Entry 3SWS (X-ray diffraction, 1.86 A resolution); this record covers chains A and D of the 6 polymer chains in the assembly.

# Chain A
Protein: Methylamine utilization protein MauG
Source organism: Paracoccus denitrificans
Notes: EC 1.-.-.-
UniProt: Q51658 (MAUG_PARDP); residues 1-367 here correspond to UniProt positions 21-387 (UniProt number = residue number + 20)
Amino-acid sequence (373 residues; numbered 1 to 373; the number before each row is that of its first residue):
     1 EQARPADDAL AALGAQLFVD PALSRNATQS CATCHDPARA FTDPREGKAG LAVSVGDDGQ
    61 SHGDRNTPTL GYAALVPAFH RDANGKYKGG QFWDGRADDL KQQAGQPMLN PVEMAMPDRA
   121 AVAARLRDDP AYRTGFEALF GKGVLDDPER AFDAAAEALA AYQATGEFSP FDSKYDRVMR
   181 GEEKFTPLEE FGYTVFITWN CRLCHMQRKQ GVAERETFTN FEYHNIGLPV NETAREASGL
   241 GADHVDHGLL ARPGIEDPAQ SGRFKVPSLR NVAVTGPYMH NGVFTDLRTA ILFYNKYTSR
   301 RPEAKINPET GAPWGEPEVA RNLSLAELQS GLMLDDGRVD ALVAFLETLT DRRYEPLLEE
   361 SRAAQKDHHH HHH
Unresolved in the structure: 1-5, 360-373
Sequence notes: expression tag (368-373)
Bound ions: heme c Fe site 1 near His-35 (its only coordinating residue here); Ca2+: Asn-66, Thr-275, Pro-277; heme c Fe site 2: His-205, Tyr-294; Na+ site 1: Asn-231, Thr-233; Na+ site 2: Leu-250, Arg-252, Ile-255
Residues lining bound ligands:
  - heme c (HEC), molecule 1: Gln-29, Ser-30, Cys-31, Cys-34, His-35, Arg-45, Ser-54, Val-55, Gly-56, Arg-65, Asn-66, Thr-67, Pro-68, Thr-69, Leu-70, Gln-91, Phe-92, Trp-93, Arg-96, Leu-100, Gln-103, Ala-104, Pro-107, Met-108, Glu-113, Met-114, Leu-159, Gln-163, Lys-265
  - heme c (HEC), molecule 2: Trp-93, Asn-200, Cys-201, Cys-204, His-205, His-224, Ile-226, Leu-228, Phe-264, Lys-265, Val-266, Pro-267, Leu-269, Val-272, Tyr-278, Met-279, His-280, Leu-287, Ala-290, Ile-291, Tyr-294, Ser-324, Glu-327, Leu-328, Leu-334, Leu-342, Leu-346
Swiss-Prot annotation at these positions:
  - binding site (heme c): Cys-31, Cys-34, His-35, Cys-201, Cys-204, His-205, His-280

# Chain D
Protein: Methylamine dehydrogenase heavy chain
Source organism: Paracoccus denitrificans
Notes: EC 1.4.99.3
UniProt: A1BB97 (A1BB97_PARDP); residues 1-386 here correspond to UniProt positions 32-417 (UniProt number = residue number + 31)
Amino-acid sequence (386 residues; row label = number of the first residue in the row):
     1 QDAPEAETQA QETQGQAAAR AAAADLAAGQ DDEPRILEAP APDARRVYVN DPAHFAAVTQ
    61 QFVIDGEAGR VIGMIDGGFL PNPVVADDGS FIAHASTVFS RIARGERTDY VEVFDPVTLL
   121 PTADIELPDA PRFLVGTYPW MTSLTPDGKT LLFYQFSPAP AVGVVDLEGK AFKRMLDVPD
   181 CYHIFPTAPD TFFMHCRDGS LAKVAFGTEG TPEITHTEVF HPEDEFLINH PAYSQKAGRL
   241 VWPTYTGKIH QIDLSSGDAK FLPAVEALTE AERADGWRPG GWQQVAYHRA LDRIYLLVDQ
   301 RDEWRHKTAS RFVVVLDAKT GERLAKFEMG HEIDSINVSQ DEKPLLYALS TGDKTLYIHD
   361 AESGEELRSV NQLGHGPQVI TTADMG
Unresolved in the structure: 1-10
Disulfides: Cys-181/Cys-196

# Chain A / chain D interface
Pairs across the interface - 13 pairs, chain A then chain D:
  Phe-191(A) / Arg-197(D)
  Thr-298(A) / Pro-158(D)
  Arg-300(A) / Pro-158(D)
  Arg-301(A) / Asp-177(D)  salt bridge
  Arg-301(A) / Val-178(D)  hydrogen bond (side chain-backbone)
  Gly-331(A) / Ser-157(D)  hydrogen bond (backbone-side chain)
  Gly-331(A) / Pro-158(D)
  Leu-332(A) / Phe-156(D)  hydrophobic
  Leu-332(A) / Pro-158(D)
  Met-333(A) / Pro-158(D)  hydrogen bond (backbone-backbone)
  Met-333(A) / Ala-159(D)  hydrophobic
  Arg-338(A) / Asp-180(D)  salt bridge
  Arg-338(A) / Arg-197(D)
Also at the interface, not in a pair above, chain A (9 interface residues in all): Asp-335
Also at the interface, not in a pair above, chain D (9 interface residues in all): Tyr-182

# In short
Chain A and chain D each contribute 9 residues to their interface, with 3 hydrogen bonds and 2 salt bridges.
Among the polar pairs are Arg-301(A)/Asp-177(D), Arg-338(A)/Asp-180(D) and Arg-301(A)/Val-178(D). Chain A
binds heme c. UniProt lists 7 heme c-binding residues on chain A.
Chain A is Methylamine utilization protein MauG and chain D is Methylamine dehydrogenase heavy chain, both
from Paracoccus denitrificans; the structure, Crystal Structure of the Quinone Form of Methylamine
Dehydrogenase in Complex with the Diferric Form of ..., was determined by X-ray diffraction.
